PDB entry 7DGB | X-ray diffraction, 1.68 A resolution | chain A

# Chain A
Protein: 3C-like proteinase
Organism: Severe acute respiratory syndrome coronavirus 2
Notes: EC 3.4.22.69
UniProtKB: P0DTC1 (R1A_SARS2); residues 1-306 here correspond to UniProt positions 3264-3569 (UniProt number = residue number + 3263)
Chain sequence (306 residues; row label = number of the first residue in the row):
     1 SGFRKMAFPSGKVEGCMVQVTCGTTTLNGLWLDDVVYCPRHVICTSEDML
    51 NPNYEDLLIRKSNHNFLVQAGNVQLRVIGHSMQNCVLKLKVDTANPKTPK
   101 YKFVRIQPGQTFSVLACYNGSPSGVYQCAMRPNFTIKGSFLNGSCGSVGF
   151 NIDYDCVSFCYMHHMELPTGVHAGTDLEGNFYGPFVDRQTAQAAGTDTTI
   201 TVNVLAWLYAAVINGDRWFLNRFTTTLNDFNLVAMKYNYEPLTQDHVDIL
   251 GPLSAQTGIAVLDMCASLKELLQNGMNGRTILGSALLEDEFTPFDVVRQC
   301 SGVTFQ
Disordered / not traced: 304-306
Glycans and other covalent adducts: compound EOF linked to C145
Residues lining bound ligands: EOF ((2S)-4-methyl-N-[(2S)-1-oxidanylidene-3-[(3S)-2-oxidanylidenepyrrolidin-3-yl]propan-2-yl]-2-[[(E)-3-phenylprop-2-enoyl]amino]pentanamide): S1, H41, F140, L141, N142, G143, S144, H163, H164, M165, E166, L167, P168, H172, D187, R188, Q189, T190, A191
What the authors report for this chain:
  - binding site for EOF: C145
  - catalytic residues: H41, C145 (citing earlier work)

# Overview
Covalently linked compound EOF: at C145. From the paper: catalytic residues H41 and C145; a binding site for
EOF at C145.
Chain A is 3C-like proteinase (Severe acute respiratory syndrome coronavirus 2); the structure, The co-crystal
structure of SARS-CoV-2 main protease with
(S)-2-cinnamamido-4-methyl-N-((S)-1-oxo-3-((S)-2-oxopyrrolidin-3-yl)propan-2-yl)pentanamide, was determined by
X-ray diffraction together with 7DGF, 7DGG, 7DGH, 7DGI and 7DHJ from the same study.
